PDB entry 4JI3 | X-ray diffraction, 3.35 A resolution | chains A and T of the 21 polymer chains in the assembly

[Chain A]
Molecule: 16S rRNA
Organism: Thermus thermophilus
Sequence (1522 nucleotides; numbered 0 to 1544 plus 19 insertion-coded residues; 42 numbers in that range are skipped by the numbering (no residue carries them; nothing is unmodelled there); the number before each row is that of its first residue; a row labelled like 190A-190L holds insertion residues (190A, then the next letters in order); numbering starts at 0):
     0 UUUGUUGGAG AGUUUGAUCC UGGCUCAGGG UGAACGCUGG CGGCGUGCCU AAGACAUGCA
    60 AGUCGUGCGG G
    73 CCGCGGGGUU UU
    88 ACUCCG
    95 UGGUC
   101 AGCGGCGGAC GGGUGAGUAA CGCGUGGGU
  129A G
   130 ACCUACCCGG AAGAGGGGGA CAACCCGGGG AAACUCGGGC UAAUCCCCCA UGUGGACCCG
   190 C
190A-190L CCCUUGGGGUGU
   191 GUCCAAAGGG CUUU
   216 GCCCGCUUCC GGAUGGGCCC GCGUCCCAUC AGCUAGUUGG UGGGGUAAUG GCCCACCAAG
   276 GCGACGACGG GUAGCCGGUC UGAGAGGAUG GCCGGCCACA GGGGCACUGA GACACGGGCC
   336 CCACUCCUAC GGGAGGCAGC AGUUAGGAAU CUUCCGCAAU GGGCGCAAGC CUGACGGAGC
   396 GACGCCGCUU GGAGGAAGAA GCCCUUCGGG GUGUAAACUC CUGAA
   442 CCCGGGACGA AACCCCCGAC GA
   474 GGGGACUGAC GGUACCGGG
   494 GUAAUAGCGC CGGCCAACUC CGUGCCAGCA GCCGCGGUAA UACGGAGGGC GCGAGCGUUA
   554 CCCGGAUUCA CUGGGCGUAA AGGGCGUGUA GGCGGCCUGG GGCGUCCCAU GUGAAAGACC
   614 ACGGCUCAAC CGUGGGGGAG CGUGGGAUAC GCUCAGGCUA GACGGUGGGA GAGGGUGGUG
   674 GAAUUCCCGG AGUAGCGGUG AAAUGCGCAG AUACCGGGAG GAACGCCGAU GGCGAAGGCA
   734 GCCACCUGGU CCACCCGUGA CGCUGAGGCG CGAAAGCGUG GGGAGCAAAC CGGAUUAGAU
   794 ACCCGGGUAG UCCACGCCCU AAACGAUGCG CGCUAGGUCU CUGGGUCU
   848 CCUGGGGGCC GAAGCUAACG CGUUAAGCGC GCCGCCUGGG GAGUACGGCC GCAAGGCUGA
   908 AACUCAAAGG AAUUGACGGG GGCCCGCACA AGCGGUGGAG CAUGUGGUUU AAUUCGAAGX
   968 AACGCGAAGA ACCUUACCAG GCCUUGACAU GCUAGG
 1003A G
  1004 AACCCGGGUG AAAGCCUGGG GUGCCCC
1030A-1030D GCGA
  1031 GGGGAGCCCU AGCACAGGUG CUGCAUGGCC GUCGUCAGCU CGUGCCGUGA GGUGUUGGGU
  1091 UAAGUCCCGC AACGAGCGCA ACCCCCGCCG UUAGUUGCCA GCGGUUCGGC CGGGCACUCU
  1151 AACGGGACUG CCCGCGAAA
  1171 GCGGGAGGAA GGAGGGGACG ACGUCUGGUC AGCAUGGCCC UUACGGCCUG GGCGACACAC
  1231 GUGCUACAAU GCCCACUACA AAGCGAUGCC ACCCGGCAAC GGGGAGCUAA UCGCAAAAAG
  1291 GUGGGCCCAG UUCGGAUUGG GGUCUGCAAC CCGACCCCAU GAAGCCGGAA UCGCUAGUAA
  1351 UCGCGGAUCA G
 1361A C
  1362 CAUGCCGCGG UGAAUACGUU CCCGGGCCUU GUACACACXG CCXGUXACGC CAUGGGAGCG
  1422 GGCUCUACCC GAAGUCGCCG GG
  1446 AGCCUACGGG
  1459 CAGGCGCCGA GGGUAGGGCC CGUGACUGGG GCGAAGUCGU AACAAGGUAG CUGUACCGGA
  1519 AGGUGCGGCU GGAUCCACUC CUUUCU
Disordered / not traced: 0-4, 1533-1538
Modified / non-standard residues: PSU (pseudouridine-5'-monophosphate) at position 516, 7MG (7N-methyl-8-hydroguanosine-5'-monophosphate) at position 527, M2G (N2-dimethylguanosine-5'-monophosphate) at position 966, 5MC (5-methylcytidine-5'-monophosphate) at position 967, 2MG (2N-methylguanosine-5'-monophosphate) at position 1207, 5MC (5-methylcytidine-5'-monophosphate) at position 1400, 4OC (4n,o2'-methylcytidine-5'-monophosphate) at position 1402, 5MC (5-methylcytidine-5'-monophosphate) at position 1404, 5MC (5-methylcytidine-5'-monophosphate) at position 1407, UR3 (3-methyluridine-5'-monophoshate) at position 1498, MA6 (6N-dimethyladenosine-5'-monophoshate) at position 1518, MA6 (6N-dimethyladenosine-5'-monophoshate) at position 1519, PSU (pseudouridine-5'-monophosphate) at position 1540, PSU (pseudouridine-5'-monophosphate) at position 1541
Construct notes: conflict C1534 (A2157 in M26923.1), A1535 (C2158 in M26923.1)
Metal / ion sites: Mg2+ site 1 near U5 (its only coordinating residue here); Mg2+ site 2: U12, G22; Mg2+ site 3 near G21 (its only coordinating residue here); Mg2+ site 4 near C48 (its only coordinating residue here); Mg2+ site 5: C58, U387; Mg2+ site 6: A59, U387; Mg2+ site 7: G61, U62, G105; Mg2+ site 8 near G97 (its only coordinating residue here); Mg2+ site 9 near G107 (its only coordinating residue here); Mg2+ site 10: G117, G289; Mg2+ site 11: C121, G124, U125, G236; Mg2+ site 12 near C121 (its only coordinating residue here); 104 more Mg2+ sites not listed
Small-molecule neighbours: streptomycin (SRY): U12, U13, U14, C526, 7MG_527, C912, A913, A914, A915, C1490, G1491
What the authors report for this chain:
  - mutagenesis - C1490U: increased growth

[Chain T]
Molecule: Ribosomal protein S20
Organism: Thermus thermophilus
UniProt: P80380 (RS20_THET8); residues 1-106 here = UniProt positions 1-106
Sequence (106 residues; each row starts with the number of its first residue):
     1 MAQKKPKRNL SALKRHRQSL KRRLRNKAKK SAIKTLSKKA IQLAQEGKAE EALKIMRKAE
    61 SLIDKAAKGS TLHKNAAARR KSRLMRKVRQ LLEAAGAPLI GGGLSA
Disordered / not traced: 1-7

[Chain A / chain T interface]
Pairs across the interface (93):
  G61(A) / Leu-10(T)  phosphate contact
  G102(A) / Arg-17(T)  salt bridge to the phosphate
  C103(A) / Lys-14(T)  salt bridge to the phosphate
  C103(A) / Arg-17(T)  salt bridge to the phosphate
  C103(A) / Lys-21(T)  hydrogen bond to the phosphate
  G104(A) / Lys-14(T)  hydrogen bond to the base
  G104(A) / Gln-18(T)  phosphate contact
  G104(A) / Lys-21(T)  salt bridge to the phosphate
  G105(A) / Arg-22(T)  salt bridge to the phosphate
  C106(A) / Arg-15(T)  base contact
  G107(A) / Arg-15(T)  hydrogen bond to the base
  G108(A) / Arg-15(T)  base contact
  C131(A) / Asn-75(T)  phosphate contact
  C132(A) / Lys-74(T)  phosphate contact
  C132(A) / Asn-75(T)  hydrogen bond to the phosphate
  U133(A) / Lys-74(T)  phosphate contact
  C175(A) / Arg-25(T)  sugar contact
  C176(A) / Lys-29(T)  salt bridge to the phosphate
  C177(A) / Lys-65(T)  salt bridge to the phosphate
  C178(A) / Lys-65(T)  salt bridge to the phosphate
  A185(A) / Glu-60(T)  base contact
  A185(A) / Ala-78(T)  sugar contact
  A185(A) / Lys-81(T)  hydrogen bond to the sugar
  C186(A) / Ala-78(T)  sugar contact
  C186(A) / Lys-81(T)  hydrogen bond to the sugar
  C186(A) / Ser-82(T)  phosphate contact
  C186(A) / Met-85(T)  hydrogen bond to the sugar
  C187(A) / Ser-82(T)  hydrogen bond to the phosphate
  C187(A) / Met-85(T)  sugar contact
  C187(A) / Arg-86(T)  sugar contact
  C187(A) / Arg-89(T)  hydrogen bond to the sugar
  C187(A) / Leu-104(T)  base contact
  C187(A) / Ser-105(T)  hydrogen bond to the base
  C188(A) / Arg-89(T)  hydrogen bond to the sugar
  C188(A) / Ser-105(T)  base contact
  C188(A) / Ala-106(T)  hydrogen bond to the sugar
  U190L(A) / Ser-105(T)  hydrogen bond to the base
  U190L(A) / Ala-106(T)  hydrogen bond to the base
  G191(A) / Gly-101(T)  hydrogen bond to the sugar
  G191(A) / Gly-102(T)  hydrogen bond to the sugar
  G191(A) / Gly-103(T)  hydrogen bond to the base
  G191(A) / Leu-104(T)  hydrogen bond to the sugar
  G191(A) / Ser-105(T)  hydrogen bond to the base
  U192(A) / Arg-57(T)  sugar contact
  U192(A) / Glu-60(T)  hydrogen bond to the sugar
  U192(A) / Gly-102(T)  sugar contact
  U192(A) / Gly-103(T)  sugar contact
  C193(A) / Glu-60(T)  sugar contact
  C193(A) / Ser-61(T)  hydrogen bond to the phosphate
  C193(A) / Asp-64(T)  hydrogen bond to the sugar
  C194(A) / Ser-61(T)  hydrogen bond to the phosphate
  C194(A) / Asp-64(T)  sugar contact
  C194(A) / Lys-65(T)  phosphate contact
  C194(A) / Lys-68(T)  hydrogen bond to the sugar
  A195(A) / Lys-65(T)  phosphate contact
  A195(A) / Lys-68(T)  hydrogen bond to the sugar
  U223(A) / Lys-68(T)  sugar contact
  G258(A) / Lys-87(T)  phosphate contact
  G259(A) / Arg-83(T)  salt bridge to the phosphate
  G259(A) / Lys-87(T)  salt bridge to the phosphate
  G260(A) / Arg-83(T)  hydrogen bond to the base
  U261(A) / Arg-79(T)  salt bridge to the phosphate
  U261(A) / Arg-80(T)  salt bridge to the phosphate
  U261(A) / Arg-83(T)  hydrogen bond to the base
  A262(A) / Lys-74(T)  sugar contact
  A262(A) / Asn-75(T)  hydrogen bond to the sugar
  A263(A) / Arg-79(T)  salt bridge to the phosphate
  C322(A) / Arg-23(T)  sugar contact
  U323(A) / Ser-19(T)  sugar contact
  U323(A) / Arg-22(T)  phosphate contact
  U323(A) / Arg-23(T)  phosphate contact
  U323(A) / Asn-26(T)  hydrogen bond to the phosphate
  G324(A) / Arg-22(T)  salt bridge to the phosphate
  G324(A) / Asn-26(T)  hydrogen bond to the phosphate
  G324(A) / Ser-70(T)  hydrogen bond to the phosphate
  A325(A) / Ser-70(T)  hydrogen bond to the phosphate
  A325(A) / Lys-74(T)  phosphate contact
  G332(A) / Leu-10(T)  phosphate contact
  G333(A) / His-16(T)  sugar contact
  A349(A) / Arg-8(T)  sugar contact
  U1436(A) / Arg-23(T)  salt bridge to the phosphate
  G1438(A) / Lys-34(T)  salt bridge to the phosphate
  C1439(A) / Lys-38(T)  salt bridge to the phosphate
  G1453(A) / Leu-36(T)  sugar contact
  G1453(A) / Lys-39(T)  hydrogen bond to the phosphate
  G1454(A) / Thr-35(T)  phosphate contact
  G1454(A) / Lys-39(T)  salt bridge to the phosphate
  G1455(A) / Ala-28(T)  phosphate contact
  G1455(A) / Ser-31(T)  phosphate contact
  G1455(A) / Thr-35(T)  hydrogen bond to the phosphate
  C1459(A) / Lys-27(T)  salt bridge to the phosphate
  C1459(A) / Ser-31(T)  hydrogen bond to the phosphate
  A1460(A) / Lys-27(T)  salt bridge to the phosphate
Interface residues without a listed pair, chain A (49 interface residues in all): A60, G326
Interface residues without a listed pair, chain T (53 interface residues in all): Ala-12, Leu-24, Ala-32, Lys-58, His-73, Ala-76

[Overview]
Chain A and chain T form an interface of 49 and 53 residues respectively, with 35 hydrogen bonds and 20 salt
bridges. Polar pairs include G104(A)/Lys-14(T), G107(A)/Arg-15(T) and C187(A)/Ser-105(T). Chain A binds
streptomycin. U12(A) and G22(A) form the Mg2+ site 2. From the paper: C1490U of chain A increases growth.
Chain A is 16S rRNA and chain T is Ribosomal protein S20, both from Thermus thermophilus; the structure,
Crystal Structure of 30S ribosomal subunit from Thermus thermophilus, was determined by X-ray diffraction,
deposited together with 4JI0, 4JI1, 4JI2, 4JI4, 4JI5, 4JI6, 4JI7 and 4JI8.
